Entry 8B6Z (electron microscopy, 2.90 A resolution); this record covers chains A and B.

Chain A:
Molecule: Elongation factor 1-alpha 2
Organism: Homo sapiens
UniProtKB: Q05639 (EF1A2_HUMAN); numbering as in UniProt (aligned over 1-463)
Sequence (463 residues; numbered 1 to 463; the number before each row is that of its first residue):
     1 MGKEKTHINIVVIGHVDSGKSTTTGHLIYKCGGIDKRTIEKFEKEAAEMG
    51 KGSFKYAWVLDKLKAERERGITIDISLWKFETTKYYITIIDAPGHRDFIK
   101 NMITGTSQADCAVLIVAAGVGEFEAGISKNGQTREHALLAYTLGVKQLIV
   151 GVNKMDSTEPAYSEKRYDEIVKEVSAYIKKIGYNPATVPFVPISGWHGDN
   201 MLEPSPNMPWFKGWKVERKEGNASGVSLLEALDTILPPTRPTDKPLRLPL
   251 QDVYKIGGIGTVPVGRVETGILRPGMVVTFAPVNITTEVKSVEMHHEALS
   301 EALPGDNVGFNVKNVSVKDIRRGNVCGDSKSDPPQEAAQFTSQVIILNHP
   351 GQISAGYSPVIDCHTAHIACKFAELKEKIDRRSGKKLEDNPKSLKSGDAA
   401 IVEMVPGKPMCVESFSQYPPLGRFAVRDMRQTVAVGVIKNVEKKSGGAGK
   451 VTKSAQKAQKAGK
Unresolved in the structure: 1-3, 446-463
Curated features (UniProtKB/Swiss-Prot):
  - region: Gly-14 to Ser-21 (G1), Gly-70 to Asp-74 (G2), Asp-91 to Gly-94 (G3), Asn-153 to Asp-156 (G4), Ser-194 to Trp-196 (G5)
  - binding site (GTP): Asp-17, Ser-18, Gly-19, Lys-20, Ser-21, Thr-22, Asn-153, Lys-154, Asp-156, Ser-194, Gly-195, Trp-196
  - binding site (Mg(2+)): Asp-17
  - modified residue: Gly-2 (N,N,N-trimethylglycine), Lys-36 (N6,N6,N6-trimethyllysine), Lys-55 (N6,N6,N6-trimethyllysine), Lys-79 (N6,N6,N6-trimethyllysine), Ser-163 (Phosphoserine), Lys-165 (N6,N6,N6-trimethyllysine), Lys-179 (N6-acetyllysine), Ser-224 (Phosphoserine), Thr-239 (Phosphothreonine), Glu-301 (5-glutamyl glycerylphosphorylethanolamine), Glu-374 (5-glutamyl glycerylphosphorylethanolamine), Lys-439 (N6-acetyllysine)
  - natural variant: Gly-70 (G70S: In DEE33), Ala-92 (A92T: Found in a patient with Rett syndrome-like phenotype; uncertain significance), Glu-122 (E122K: In MRD38), Asp-252 (D252H: In MRD38)
  - mutagenesis: Lys-36 (K36R: Abolishes EEF1AKMT4-mediated methylation), Lys-165 (K165A: Abolishes methylation by EEF1AKMT3)

Chain B:
Molecule: 28S ribosomal RNA
Organism: Homo sapiens
Sequence (5070 nucleotides; row label = number of the first residue in the row):
     1 CGCGACCUCAGAUCAGACGUGGCGACCCGCUGAAUUUAAGCAUAUUAGUC
    51 AGCGGAGGAGAAGAAACUAACCAGGAUUCCCUCAGUAACGGCGAGUGAAC
   101 AGGGAAGAGCCCAGCGCCGAAUCCCCGCCCCGCGGCGGGGCGCGGGACAU
   151 GUGGCGUACGGAAGACCCGCUCCCCGGCGCCGCUCGUGGGGGGCCCAAGU
   201 CCUUCUGAUCGAGGCCCAGCCCGUGGACGGUGUGAGGCCGGUAGCGGCCC
   251 CCGGCGCGCCGGGCCCGGGUCUUCCCGGAGUCGGGUUGCUUGGGAAUGCA
   301 GCCCAAAGCGGGUGGUAAACUCCAUCUAAGGCUAAAUACCGGCACGAGAC
   351 CGAUAGUCAACAAGUACCGUAAGGGAAAGUUGAAAAGAACUUUGAAGAGA
   401 GAGUUCAAGAGGGCGUGAAACCGUUAAGAGGUAAACGGGUGGGGUCCGCG
   451 CAGUCCGCCCGGAGGAUUCAACCCGGCGGCGGGUCCGGCCGUGUCGGCGG
   501 CCCGGCGGAUCUUUCCCGCCCCCCGUUCCUCCCGACCCCUCCACCCGCCC
   551 UCCCUUCCCCCGCCGCCCCUCCUCCUCCUCCCCGGAGGGGGCGGGCUCCG
   601 GCGGGUGCGGGGGUGGGCGGGCGGGGCCGGGGGUGGGGUCGGCGGGGGAC
   651 CGUCCCCCGACCGGCGACCGGCCGCCGCCGGGCGCAUUUCCACCGCGGCG
   701 GUGCGCCGCGACCGGCUCCGGGACGGCUGGGAAGGCCCGGCGGGGAAGGU
   751 GGCUCGGGGGGCCCCGUCCGUCCGUCCGUCCGUCCUCCUCCUCCCCCGUC
   801 UCCGCCCCCCGGCCCCGCGUCCUCCCUCGGGAGGGCGCGCGGGUCGGGGC
   851 GGCGGCGGCGGCGGCGGUGGCGGCGGCGGCGGCGGCGGCGGGACCGAAAC
   901 CCCCCCCGAGUGUUACAGCCCCCCCGGCAGCAGCACUCGCCGAAUCCCGG
   951 GGCCGAGGGAGCGAGACCCGUCGCCGCGCUCUCCCCCCUCCCGGCGCCCA
  1001 CCCCCGCGGGGAAUCCCCCGCGAGGGGGGUCUCCCCCGCGGGGGCGCGCC
  1051 GGCGUCUCCUCGUGGGGGGGCCGGGCCACCCCUCCCACGGCGCGACCGCU
  1101 CUCCCACCCCUCCUCCCCGCGCCCCCGCCCCGGCGACGGGGGGGGUGCCG
  1151 CGCGCGGGUCGGGGGGCGGGGCGGACUGUCCCCAGUGCGCCCCGGGCGGG
  1201 UCGCGCCGUCGGGCCCGGGGGAGGUUCUCUCGGGGCCACGCGCGCGUCCC
  1251 CCGAAGAGGGGGACGGCGGAGCGAGCGCACGGGGUCGGCGGCGACGUCGG
  1301 CUACCCACCCGACCCGUCUUGAAACACGGACCAAGGAGUCUAACACGUGC
  1351 GCGAGUCGGGGGCUCGCACGAAAGCCGCCGUGGCGCAAUGAAGGUGAAGG
  1401 CCGGCGCGCUCGCCGGCCGAGGUGGGAUCCCGAGGCCUCUCCAGUCCGCC
  1451 GAGGGCGCACCACCGGCCCGUCUCGCCCGCCGCGCCGGGGAGGUGGAGCA
  1501 CGAGCGCACGUGUUAGGACCCGAAAGAUGGUGAACUAUGCCUGGGCAGGG
  1551 CGAAGCCAGAGGAAACUCUGGUGGAGGUCCGUAGCGGUCCUGACGUGCAA
  1601 AUCGGUCGUCCGACCUGGGUAUAGGGGCGAAAGACUAAUCGAACCAUCUA
  1651 GUAGCUGGUUCCCUCCGAAGUUUCCCUCAGGAUAGCUGGCGCUCUCGCAG
  1701 ACCCGACGCACCCCCGCCACGCAGUUUUAUCCGGUAAAGCGAAUGAUUAG
  1751 AGGUCUUGGGGCCGAAACGAUCUCAACCUAUUCUCAAACUUUAAAUGGGU
  1801 AAGAAGCCCGGCUCGCUGGCGUGGAGCCGGGCGUGGAAUGCGAGUGCCUA
  1851 GUGGGCCACUUUUGGUAAGCAGAACUGGCGCUGCGGGAUGAACCGAACGC
  1901 CGGGUUAAGGCGCCCGAUGCCGACGCUCAUCAGACCCCAGAAAAGGUGUU
  1951 GGUUGAUAUAGACAGCAGGACGGUGGCCAUGGAAGUCGGAAUCCGCUAAG
  2001 GAGUGUGUAACAACUCACCUGCCGAAUCAACUAGCCCUGAAAAUGGAUGG
  2051 CGCUGGAGCGUCGGGCCCAUACCCGGCCGUCGCCGGCAGUCGAGAGUGGA
  2101 CGGGAGCGGCGGGGGCGGCGCGCGCGCGCGCGCGUGUGGUGUGCGUCGGA
  2151 GGGCGGCGGCGGCGGCGGCGGCGGGGGUGUGGGGUCCUUCCCCCGCCCCC
  2201 CCCCCCACGCCUCCUCCCCUCCUCCCGCCCACGCCCCGCUCCCCGCCCCC
  2251 GGAGCCCCGCGGACGCUACGCCGCGACGAGUAGGAGGGCCGCUGCGGUGA
  2301 GCCUUGAAGCCUAGGGCGCGGGCCCGGGUGGAGCCGCCGCAGGUGCAGAU
  2351 CUUGGUGGUAGUAGCAAAUAUUCAAACGAGAACUUUGAAGGCCGAAGUGG
  2401 AGAAGGGUUCCAUGUGAACAGCAGUUGAACAUGGGUCAGUCGGUCCUGAG
  2451 AGAUGGGCGAGCGCCGUUCCGAAGGGACGGGCGAUGGCCUCCGUUGCCCU
  2501 CGGCCGAUCGAAAGGGAGUCGGGUUCAGAUCCCCGAAUCCGGAGUGGCGG
  2551 AGAUGGGCGCCGCGAGGCGUCCAGUGCGGUAACGCGACCGAUCCCGGAGA
  2601 AGCCGGCGGGAGCCCCGGGGAGAGUUCUCUUUUCUUUGUGAAGGGCAGGG
  2651 CGCCCUGGAAUGGGUUCGCCCCGAGAGAGGGGCCCGUGCCUUGGAAAGCG
  2701 UCGCGGUUCCGGCGGCGUCCGGUGAGCUCUCGCUGGCCCUUGAAAAUCCG
  2751 GGGGAGAGGGUGUAAAUCUCGCGCCGGGCCGUACCCAUAUCCGCAGCAGG
  2801 UCUCCAAGGUGAACAGCCUCUGGCAUGUUGGAACAAUGUAGGUAAGGGAA
  2851 GUCGGCAAGCCGGAUCCGUAACUUCGGGAUAAGGAUUGGCUCUAAGGGCU
  2901 GGGUCGGUCGGGCUGGGGCGCGAAGCGGGGCUGGGCGCGCGCCGCGGCUG
  2951 GACGAGGCGCCGCCGCCCCCCCCACGCCCGGGGCACCCCCCUCGCGGCCC
  3001 UCCCCCGCCCCACCCCGCGCGCGCCGCUCGCUCCCUCCCCGCCCCGCGCC
  3051 CUCUCUCUCUCUCUCUCCCCCGCUCCCCGUCCUCCCCCCUCCCCGGGGGA
  3101 GCGCCGCGUGGGGGCGGCGGCGGGGGGAGAAGGGUCGGGGCGGCAGGGGC
  3151 CGGCGGCGGCCCGCCGCGGGGCCCCGGCGGCGGGGGCACGGUCCCCCGCG
  3201 AGGGGGGCCCGGGCACCCGGGGGGCCGGCGGCGGCGGCGACUCUGGACGC
  3251 GAGCCGGGCCCUUCCCGUGGAUCGCCCCAGCUGCGGCGGGCGUCGCGGCC
  3301 GCCCCCGGGGAGCCCGGCGGGCGCCGGCGCGCCCCCCCCCCCACCCCACG
  3351 UCUCGUCGCGCGCGCGUCCGCUGGGGGCGGGGAGCGGUCGGGCGGCGGCG
  3401 GUCGGCGGGCGGCGGGGCGGGGCGGUUCGUCCCCCCGCCCUACCCCCCCG
  3451 GCCCCGUCCGCCCCCCGUUCCCCCCUCCUCCUCGGCGCGCGGCGGCGGCG
  3501 GCGGCAGGCGGCGGAGGGGCCGCGGGCCGGUCCCCCCCGCCGGGUCCGCC
  3551 CCCGGGGCCGCGGUUCCGCGCGGCGCCUCGCCUCGGCCGGCGCCUAGCAG
  3601 CCGACUUAGAACUGGUGCGGACCAGGGGAAUCCGACUGUUUAAUUAAAAC
  3651 AAAGCAUCGCGAAGGCCCGCGGCGGGUGUUGACGCGAUGUGAUUUCUGCC
  3701 CAGUGCUCUGAAUGUCAAAGUGAAGAAAUUCAAUGAAGCGCGGGUAAACG
  3751 GCGGGAGUAACUAUGACUCUCUUAAGGUAGCCAAAUGCCUCGUCAUCUAA
  3801 UUAGUGACGCGCAUGAAUGGAUGAACGAGAUUCCCACUGUCCCUACCUAC
  3851 UAUCCAGCGAAACCACAGCCAAGGGAACGGGCUUGGCGGAAUCAGCGGGG
  3901 AAAGAAGACCCUGUUGAGCUUGACUCUAGUCUGGCACGGUGAAGAGACAU
  3951 GAGAGGUGUAGAAUAAGUGGGAGGCCCCCGGCGCCCCCCCGGUGUCCCCG
  4001 CGAGGGGCCCGGGGCGGGGUCCGCCGGCCCUGCGGGCCGCCGGUGAAAUA
  4051 CCACUACUCUGAUCGUUUUUUCACUGACCCGGUGAGGCGGGGGGGCGAGC
  4101 CCCGAGGGGCUCUCGCUUCUGGCGCCAAGCGCCCGGCCGCGCGCCGGCCG
  4151 GGCGCGACCCGCUCCGGGGACAGUGCCAGGUGGGGAGUUUGACUGGGGCG
  4201 GUACACCUGUCAAACGGUAACGCAGGUGUCCUAAGGCGAGCUCAGGGAGG
  4251 ACAGAAACCUCCCGUGGAGCAGAAGGGCAAAAGCUCGCUUGAUCUUGAUU
  4301 UUCAGUACGAAUACAGACCGUGAAAGCGGGGCCUCACGAUCCUUCUGACC
  4351 UUUUGGGUUUUAAGCAGGAGGUGUCAGAAAAGUUACCACAGGGAUAACUG
  4401 GCUUGUGGCGGCCAAGCGUUCAUAGCGACGUCGCUUUUUGAUCCUUCGAU
  4451 GUCGGCUCUUCCUAUCAUUGUGAAGCAGAAUUCACCAAGCGUUGGAUUGU
  4501 UCACCCACUAAUAGGGAACGUGAGCUGGGUUUAGACCGUCGUGAGACAGG
  4551 UUAGUUUUACCCUACUGAUGAUGUGUUGUUGCCAUGGUAAUCCUGCUCAG
  4601 UACGAGAGGAACCGCAGGUUCAGACAUUUGGUGUAUGUGCUUGGCUGAGG
  4651 AGCCAAUGGGGCGAAGCUACCAUCUGUGGGAUUAUGACUGAACGCCUCUA
  4701 AGUCAGAAUCCCGCCCAGGCGGAACGAUACGGCAGCGCCGCGGAGCCUCG
  4751 GUUGGCCUCGGAUAGCCGGUCCCCCGCCUGUCCCCGCCGGCGGGCCGCCC
  4801 CCCCCCUCCACGCGCCCCGCGCGCGCGGGAGGGCGCGUGCCCCGCCGCGC
  4851 GCCGGGACCGGGGUCCGGUGCGGAGUGCCCUUCGUCCUGGGAAACGGGGC
  4901 GCGGCCGGAGAGGCGGCCGCCCCCUCGCCCGUCACGCACCGCACGUUCGU
  4951 GGGGAACCUGGCGCUAAACCAUUCGUAGACGACCUGCUUCUGGGUCGGGG
  5001 UUUCGUACGUAGCAGAGCAGCUCCCUCGCUGCGAUCUAUUGAAAGUCAGC
  5051 CCUCGACACAAGGGUUUGUC
Unresolved in the structure: 1-4600, 4609-5070

How chain A and chain B interact:
Contacting residue pairs (11):
  Thr-104(A) / A4605(B)  sugar contact
  Thr-104(A) / G4606(B)  sugar contact
  Arg-266(A) / A4607(B)  hydrogen bond to the base
  His-364(A) / A4605(B)  base contact
  Arg-423(A) / A4605(B)  base contact
  Arg-423(A) / G4606(B)  hydrogen bond to the sugar
  Ala-425(A) / A4605(B)  base contact
  Arg-427(A) / G4604(B)  hydrogen bond to the phosphate
  Arg-427(A) / A4605(B)  salt bridge to the phosphate
  Thr-432(A) / A4605(B)  hydrogen bond to the phosphate
  Val-435(A) / A4605(B)  sugar contact
Interface residues without a listed pair, chain A (11 interface residues in all): Thr-106, Arg-240, Asp-362
Interface residues without a listed pair, chain B (5 interface residues in all): G4608

Overview:
Chain A and chain B form an interface of 11 and 5 residues respectively; the contacts include 4 hydrogen bonds
and 1 salt bridge. Polar contacts include Arg-266(A)/A4607(B), Arg-423(A)/G4606(B) and Arg-427(A)/G4604(B).
Here chain A is Elongation factor 1-alpha 2 and chain B is 28S ribosomal RNA, both from Homo sapiens. Entry
8B6Z (CryoEM Structure of Extended eEF1A bound to the Ribosome in the Classical Pre State) was determined by
electron microscopy (same publication as 8B6L).
